Entry 3WMV (X-ray diffraction, 1.05 A resolution); this record covers chains A and B.

# Chain A (and B)
Molecule: Lectin
Source organism: Mytilus galloprovincialis
Notes: chain B of this document is another copy of the same molecule, construct and numbering; everything in this record applies to it too
UniProt: B3EWR1 (LEC_MYTGA); residue numbers follow UniProt; this construct covers 1-149
Amino-acid sequence (153 residues; each row starts with the number of its first residue; numbers below 1 keep their minus sign (Gly-3 is residue -3)):
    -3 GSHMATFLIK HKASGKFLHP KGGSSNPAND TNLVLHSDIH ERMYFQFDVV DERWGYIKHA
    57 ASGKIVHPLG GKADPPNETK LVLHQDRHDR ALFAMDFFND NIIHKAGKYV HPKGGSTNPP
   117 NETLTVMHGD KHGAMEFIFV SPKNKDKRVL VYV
Disordered / not traced: -3 to -1 (chain B: -3 to 0)
Differences from the reference sequence: expression tag (-3 to 0); engineered mutation Ala1 (Thr in B3EWR1)
Small-molecule neighbours:
  - 2-acetamido-2-deoxy-alpha-D-galactopyranose (A2G), molecule 1: His15, Pro16, Lys17, Gly18, Gly19, Val30, His32, Asp34, His36, Arg38, Glu118
  - 2-acetamido-2-deoxy-alpha-D-galactopyranose (A2G), molecule 2: Asp26, His63, Pro64, Leu65, Gly66, Gly67, Val78, His80, Asp82, His84, Arg86
  - 2-acetamido-2-deoxy-alpha-D-galactopyranose (A2G), molecule 3: Glu74, His107, Pro108, Lys109, Gly110, Gly111, Val122, His124, Asp126, His128
From the paper describing this entry:
  - binding site for 2-acetamido-2-deoxy-alpha-D-galactopyranose: His15, Asp26, His32, Arg38, His63, Glu74, His80, His84, His107, Glu118, His124
  - specificity-determining residues: His63, His84
  - mutagenesis - F93D/F94S: abolished binding to Lectin (chain A)

# How chain A and chain B interact
Residue-residue contacts (33; chain A residue first):
  Asp47(A) - Lys143(B)  salt bridge
  Glu48(A) - Phe93(B)
  Glu48(A) - Arg144(B)
  Glu48(A) - Val145(B)
  Glu48(A) - Leu146(B)
  Arg49(A) - Phe93(B)  hydrogen bond (side chain-backbone)
  Arg49(A) - Phe94(B)
  Arg49(A) - Arg144(B)
  Ala90(A) - Phe94(B)  hydrophobic
  Met91(A) - Phe94(B)
  Asp92(A) - Phe94(B)
  Phe93(A) - Glu48(B)
  Phe93(A) - Arg49(B)  hydrogen bond (backbone-side chain)
  Phe93(A) - Phe93(B)  hydrophobic
  Phe93(A) - Tyr148(B)  hydrophobic
  Phe94(A) - Arg49(B)
  Phe94(A) - Ala90(B)  hydrophobic
  Phe94(A) - Met91(B)
  Phe94(A) - Asp92(B)
  Phe94(A) - Tyr148(B)
  Asn95(A) - Asn95(B)  hydrogen bond
  Lys143(A) - Asp47(B)  salt bridge
  Arg144(A) - Glu48(B)
  Arg144(A) - Arg49(B)
  Val145(A) - Glu48(B)
  Leu146(A) - Val45(B)  hydrophobic
  Leu146(A) - Glu48(B)
  Leu146(A) - Tyr148(B)  hydrophobic
  Tyr148(A) - Phe94(B)
  Tyr148(A) - Leu146(B)  hydrophobic
  Tyr148(A) - Val149(B)
  Val149(A) - Tyr148(B)
  Val149(A) - Val149(B)  hydrophobic
Interface residues without a listed pair, chain A (16 interface residues in all): Val45

# Summary
Chain A and chain B each contribute 16 residues to their interface, with 3 hydrogen bonds and 2 salt bridges.
Polar pairs include Asp47(A)-Lys143(B), Arg49(A)-Phe93(B) and Asn95(A)-Asn95(B). The paper reports a binding
site for 2-acetamido-2-deoxy-alpha-D-galactopyranose at His15(A), Asp26(A) and His32(A) among others;
F93D/F94S of chain A abolish binding to Lectin (chain A).
Chain A and chain B are both Lectin (Mytilus galloprovincialis); the structure, The structure of an
anti-cancer lectin mytilec with ligand from the mussel Mytilus galloprovincialis, was determined by X-ray
diffraction together with 3WMU from the same study.
